PDB entry 5MCO | X-ray diffraction, 2.49 A resolution | chains A and B

Chain A:
Molecule: Beta-secretase 1
Source organism: Homo sapiens
Notes: EC 3.4.23.46
UniProt: P56817 (BACE1_HUMAN); residues 46-454 here = UniProt positions 46-454
Amino-acid sequence (409 residues; numbered 46 to 454; the number before each row is that of its first residue):
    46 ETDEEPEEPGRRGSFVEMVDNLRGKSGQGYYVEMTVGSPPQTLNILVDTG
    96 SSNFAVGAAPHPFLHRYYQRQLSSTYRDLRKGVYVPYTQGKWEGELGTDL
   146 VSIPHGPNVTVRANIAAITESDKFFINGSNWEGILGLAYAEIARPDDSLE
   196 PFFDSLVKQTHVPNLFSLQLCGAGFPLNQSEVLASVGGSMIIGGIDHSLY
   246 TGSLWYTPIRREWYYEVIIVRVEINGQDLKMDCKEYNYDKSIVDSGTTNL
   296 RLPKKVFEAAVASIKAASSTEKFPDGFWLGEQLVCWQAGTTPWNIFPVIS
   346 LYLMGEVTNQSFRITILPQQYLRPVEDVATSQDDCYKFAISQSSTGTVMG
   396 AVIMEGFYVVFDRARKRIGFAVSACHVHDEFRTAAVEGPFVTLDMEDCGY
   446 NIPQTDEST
Disordered / not traced: 46-54, 219-228, 448-454
Differences from the reference sequence: engineered mutation A307 (Lys in P56817)
Curated features (UniProtKB/Swiss-Prot):
  - active site: D93, D289
  - modified residue (N6-acetyllysine): K126, K275, K279, K285, K299, K300
  - glycosylation (N-linked (GlcNAc...) asparagine): N153, N172, N223, N354
  - mutagenesis: D93 (D93N: Decreases beta-cleaved soluble APP production), D284 (D284N: Almost abolishes beta-cleaved soluble APP production)
Cystine bridges: C216-C420, C278-C443, C330-C380

Chain B:
Molecule: Bace-1 exosite peptide
Amino-acid sequence (13 residues; row label = number of the first residue in the row; numbering starts at 0):
     0 XALYPYFLPISAK
Disordered / not traced: 10-12
Modified residues: ACE (acetyl group) at position 0

How chain A and chain B interact:
Residue-residue contacts - 26 pairs, chain A then chain B:
  F318(A) - F6(B)  hydrophobic
  P319(A) - F6(B)
  G325(A) - I9(B)
  E326(A) - P8(B)
  E326(A) - I9(B)  hydrogen bond (backbone-backbone)
  Q327(A) - F6(B)
  Q327(A) - L7(B)
  Q327(A) - I9(B)
  L328(A) - Y5(B)
  L328(A) - F6(B)
  L328(A) - L7(B)  hydrogen bond (backbone-backbone)
  L328(A) - I9(B)  hydrophobic
  V329(A) - P4(B)  hydrophobic
  V329(A) - Y5(B)
  V329(A) - F6(B)  hydrophobic
  C330(A) - Y3(B)
  C330(A) - P4(B)
  C330(A) - Y5(B)  hydrogen bond (backbone-backbone)
  C330(A) - L7(B)  hydrophobic
  W331(A) - Y3(B)
  W331(A) - P4(B)
  Q332(A) - Y3(B)
  V373(A) - L7(B)
  A374(A) - L7(B)  hydrophobic
  D378(A) - Y3(B)  hydrogen bond
  D378(A) - Y5(B)  hydrogen bond
Other interface residues (no listed pair), chain A (17 interface residues in all): F322, Q377, C380, K382
The authors on this interface:
  - interface residues, chain A: Q327(A)

In short:
Chain A and chain B form an interface of 17 and 7 residues respectively, with 5 hydrogen bonds. Polar pairs
include D378(A)-Y3(B), D378(A)-Y5(B) and E326(A)-I9(B). Curated annotation (UniProt) lists active-site
residues D93(A) and D289(A) and 2 mutagenesis sites on chain A. The paper reports the interface residue
Q327(A).
Chain A is Beta-secretase 1 (Homo sapiens) and chain B is Bace-1 exosite peptide; the structure, Crystal
structure of bace-1 in complex with active site inhibitor grl-8234 and exosite peptide, was determined by
X-ray diffraction, deposited together with 5MBW and 5MCQ.
